Entry 4QZT (X-ray diffraction, 1.90 A resolution); this record covers chain A.

== Chain A ==
Protein: Retinol-binding protein 2
Source organism: Homo sapiens
UniProtKB: P50120 (RET2_HUMAN); residues 1-133 here correspond to UniProt positions 2-134 (UniProt number = residue number + 1)
Amino-acid sequence (133 residues; row label = number of the first residue in the row):
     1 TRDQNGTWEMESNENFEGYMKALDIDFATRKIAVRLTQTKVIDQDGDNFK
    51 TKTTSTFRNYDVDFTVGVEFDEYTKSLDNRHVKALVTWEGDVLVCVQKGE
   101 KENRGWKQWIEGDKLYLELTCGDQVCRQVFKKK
UniProt features mapped onto this chain:
  - binding site (all-trans-retinol): K40, Q108
Residues lining bound ligands: retinol (RTL): F16, M20, I25, A33, Q38, K40, T51, T53, S55, F57, R58, N59, Y60, V62, F64, S76, L77, W106, Q108, L117, L119
Reported in the primary citation:
  - binding site for retinol: F16, L77, Q108
  - mutagenesis - T51I: unchanged binding to retinol

== In short ==
Ligands of chain A: retinol. UniProt lists all-trans-retinol-binding residues K40 and Q108. The paper reports
a binding site for retinol at F16, L77 and Q108; T51I leaves binding to retinol unchanged.
Chain A is Retinol-binding protein 2 (Homo sapiens); the structure, Crystal Structure of wild type Human
Cellular Retinol Binding Protein II (hCRBPII) bound to retinol at ..., was determined by X-ray diffraction
(same publication as 4QYN, 4QYP and 4QZU).
